Entry 4EJ5 (X-ray diffraction, 1.87 A resolution); this record covers chain A.

# Chain A
Molecule: Botulinum neurotoxin A light chain
Organism: Clostridium botulinum
Notes: EC 3.4.24.69
Reference sequence: P10845 (BXA1_CLOBO); residues 1-425 here = UniProt positions 1-425
Chain sequence (445 residues; row label = number of the first residue in the row; numbers below 1 keep their minus sign (Met-19 is residue -19)):
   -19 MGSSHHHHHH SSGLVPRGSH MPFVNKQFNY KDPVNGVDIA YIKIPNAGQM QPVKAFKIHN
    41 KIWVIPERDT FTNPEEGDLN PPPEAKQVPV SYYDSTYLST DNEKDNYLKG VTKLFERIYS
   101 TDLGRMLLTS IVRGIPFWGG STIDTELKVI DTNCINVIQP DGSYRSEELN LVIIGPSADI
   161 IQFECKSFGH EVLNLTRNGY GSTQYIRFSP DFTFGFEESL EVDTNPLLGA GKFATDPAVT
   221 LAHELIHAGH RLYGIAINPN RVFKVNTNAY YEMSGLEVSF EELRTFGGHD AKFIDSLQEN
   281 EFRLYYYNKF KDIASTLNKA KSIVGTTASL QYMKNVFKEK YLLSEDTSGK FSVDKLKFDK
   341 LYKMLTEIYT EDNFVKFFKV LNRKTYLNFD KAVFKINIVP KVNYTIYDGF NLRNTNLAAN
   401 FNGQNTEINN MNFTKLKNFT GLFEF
Unresolved in the structure: -19 to -8
Differences from the reference sequence: expression tag (-19 to 0); variant Ala27 (Val in P10845)
Ion coordination: Zn2+: His223, His227, Glu262
Ligand contacts: carbonate ion (CO3): Phe194, Thr215, Arg363, Asp370
What the authors report for this chain:
  - mutagenesis - C134S: unchanged catalytic activity on synthetic substrate
  - catalytic residues: Cys165
  - contacts within the chain: Cys165-Arg231
  - mutagenesis - C165S: decreased catalytic activity on a natural substrate (citing earlier work)
  - mutagenesis - C165S: unchanged stability

# Overview
Bound to chain A: carbonate ion. His223, His227 and Glu262 form the Zn2+ site. From the paper: the catalytic
residue Cys165; C165S reduces catalytic activity on a natural substrate.
Chain A is Botulinum neurotoxin A light chain (Clostridium botulinum); the structure, Crystal structure of the
catalytic domain of botulinum neurotoxin BoNT/A wild-type, was determined by X-ray diffraction, deposited
together with 4EL4 and 4ELC.
